5F0M - chains A and C of the 4 polymer chains in the assembly; structure by X-ray diffraction, 3.10 A resolution.

Chain A:
Protein: Vacuolar protein sorting-associated protein 35
Organism: Homo sapiens
UniProt: Q96QK1 (VPS35_HUMAN); residue numbers follow UniProt; this construct covers 14-470
Amino-acid sequence (462 residues; each row starts with the number of its first residue):
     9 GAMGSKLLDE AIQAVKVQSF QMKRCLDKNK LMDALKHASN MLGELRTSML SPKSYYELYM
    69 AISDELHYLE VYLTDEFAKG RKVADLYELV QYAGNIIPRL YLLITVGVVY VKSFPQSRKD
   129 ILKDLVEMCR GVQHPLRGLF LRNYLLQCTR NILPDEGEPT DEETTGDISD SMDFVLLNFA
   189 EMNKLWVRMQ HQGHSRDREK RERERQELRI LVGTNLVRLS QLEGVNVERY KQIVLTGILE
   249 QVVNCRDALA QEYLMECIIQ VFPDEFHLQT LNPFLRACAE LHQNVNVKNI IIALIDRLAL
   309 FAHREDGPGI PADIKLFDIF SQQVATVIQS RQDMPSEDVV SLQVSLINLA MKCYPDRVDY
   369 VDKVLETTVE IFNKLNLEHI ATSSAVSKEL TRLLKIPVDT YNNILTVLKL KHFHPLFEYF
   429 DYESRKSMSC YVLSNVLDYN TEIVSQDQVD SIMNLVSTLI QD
Unresolved in the structure: 9-11, 470
Differences from the reference sequence: expression tag (9-13)
Swiss-Prot annotation at these positions:
  - region (Interaction with SNX3): Val25 to Lys44, Asp205 to Glu215
  - natural variant: Ile241 (I241M: Found in a patient with Parkinson disease), Pro316 (P316S: Found in a patient with Parkinson disease), Gln469 (Q469P: Found in a consanguineous family with intellectual disability; uncertain significance)
  - mutagenesis: Leu108 (L108P: Disrupts interaction with VPS26; no effect on interaction with VPS29)

Chain C:
Protein: Sorting nexin-3
Organism: Homo sapiens
UniProt: O60493 (SNX3_HUMAN); residues 1-162 here = UniProt positions 1-162
Amino-acid sequence (167 residues; row label = number of the first residue in the row; numbers below 1 keep their minus sign (Gly-4 is residue -4)):
    -4 GAMGSMAETV ADTRRLITKP QNLNDAYGPP SNFLEIDVSN PQTVGVGRGR FTTYEIRVKT
    56 NLPIFKLKES TVRRRYSDFE WLRSELERES KVVVPPLPGK AFLRQLPFRG DDGIFDDNFI
   116 EERKQGLEQF INKVAGHPLA QNERCLHMFL QDEIIDKSYT PSKIRHA
Unresolved in the structure: -4 to 3, 154-162
Differences from the reference sequence: expression tag (-4 to 0)
Swiss-Prot annotation at these positions:
  - region: Asp147 to Ala162 (Binds predominantly to PtdIns(P5) and weaker to PtdIns(P3) abd PtdIns(P4))
  - binding site (a 1,2-diacyl-sn-glycero-3-phospho-(1D-myo-inositol-3-phosphate)): Arg70, Ser72, Lys95, Arg118
  - modified residue: Ala2 (N-acetylalanine), Arg43 (Omega-N-methylarginine), Ser72 (Phosphoserine)
  - cross-link: Lys95 (Glycyl lysine isopeptide (Lys-Gly) (interchain with G-Cter in SUMO2))
  - mutagenesis: Arg9 to Arg10 (Loss of VPS35 binding), Tyr22 to Phe28 (Loss of VPS35 binding), Tyr22 (Y22A: Loss of VPS35 binding), Phe28 (F28A: Abolishes interaction with retromer cargo-selective subcomplex VPS26A:VPS29:VPS35; when associated with A-30 and A-32), Glu30 to Asp32 (Loss of VPS35 binding), Glu30 (E30A: Abolishes interaction with retromer cargo-selective subcomplex VPS26A:VPS29:VPS35; when associated with A-28 and A-32), Asp32 (D32A: Abolishes interaction with retromer cargo-selective subcomplex VPS26A:VPS29:VPS35; when associated with A-28 and A-30), Glu50 (E50K: Loss of VPS35 binding), Arg69 to Tyr71 (Abolishes binding to phosphatidylinositol 3-phosphate), Tyr71 (Y71A: Abolishes binding to phosphatidylinositol 3-phosphate), Glu75 (E75A: Increases VPS35 binding), Glu84 to Lys86 (Decreases VPS35 binding), 4 further mutagenesis entries in UniProt

Interface between chain A and chain C:
Residue-residue contacts - 30 pairs, chain A then chain C:
  Tyr95(A) with Ala6(C), hydrophobic
  Tyr118(A) with Val5(C)
  Phe122(A) with Val5(C), hydrophobic
  Gln124(A) with Val5(C)
  Ser125(A) with Val5(C)
  Asp128(A) with Thr8(C)
  Lys131(A) with Arg10(C)
  Asp132(A) with Thr8(C); Arg10(C), salt bridge
  Glu135(A) with Arg10(C)
  Met136(A) with Arg10(C)
  Arg138(A) with Thr13(C)
  Ala188(A) with Tyr22(C)
  Asn191(A) with Tyr22(C), hydrogen bond
  Lys192(A) with Gln16(C), hydrogen bond; Ala21(C); Tyr22(C)
  Arg196(A) with Ala21(C)
  His199(A) with Pro24(C); Pro25(C)
  His202(A) with Glu30(C), salt bridge; Asp32(C), salt bridge
  Ser203(A) with Glu30(C), hydrogen bond
  Arg204(A) with Asp32(C), salt bridge
  Glu248(A) with Leu18(C)
  Gln249(A) with Leu18(C); Tyr22(C), hydrogen bond
  Asn252(A) with Leu18(C); Tyr22(C)
  Cys253(A) with Tyr22(C), hydrophobic
Interface residues without a listed pair, chain A (26 interface residues in all): Ile129, Val195, Gly201
Interface residues without a listed pair, chain C (15 interface residues in all): Asp7, Lys54
Interface features reported in the paper:
  - hot spots on chain C (mutagenesis) - E30A/D32A: abolished binding to retromer

Overview:
26 residues of chain A and 15 residues of chain C are in contact; the contacts include 4 hydrogen bonds and 4
salt bridges. Among the polar pairs are Asp132(A)-Arg10(C), His202(A)-Glu30(C) and His202(A)-Asp32(C). The
paper reports that E30A/D32A of chain C abolish binding to retromer.
Chain A is Vacuolar protein sorting-associated protein 35 and chain C is Sorting nexin-3, both from Homo
sapiens; the structure, Structure of retromer VPS26-VPS35 subunits bound to SNX3 and DMT1 (SeMet labeled), was
determined by X-ray diffraction, deposited together with 5F0J, 5F0K, 5F0L and 5F0P.
